Entry 6IGM (electron microscopy, 4.00 A resolution); this record covers chains B and C of the 9 polymer chains in the assembly.

# Chain B
Protein: RuvB-like 2
Source organism: Homo sapiens
Notes: EC 3.6.4.12
UniProt: Q9Y230 (RUVB2_HUMAN); numbering as in UniProt (aligned over 1-463)
Sequence (463 residues; numbered 1 to 463; the number before each row is that of its first residue):
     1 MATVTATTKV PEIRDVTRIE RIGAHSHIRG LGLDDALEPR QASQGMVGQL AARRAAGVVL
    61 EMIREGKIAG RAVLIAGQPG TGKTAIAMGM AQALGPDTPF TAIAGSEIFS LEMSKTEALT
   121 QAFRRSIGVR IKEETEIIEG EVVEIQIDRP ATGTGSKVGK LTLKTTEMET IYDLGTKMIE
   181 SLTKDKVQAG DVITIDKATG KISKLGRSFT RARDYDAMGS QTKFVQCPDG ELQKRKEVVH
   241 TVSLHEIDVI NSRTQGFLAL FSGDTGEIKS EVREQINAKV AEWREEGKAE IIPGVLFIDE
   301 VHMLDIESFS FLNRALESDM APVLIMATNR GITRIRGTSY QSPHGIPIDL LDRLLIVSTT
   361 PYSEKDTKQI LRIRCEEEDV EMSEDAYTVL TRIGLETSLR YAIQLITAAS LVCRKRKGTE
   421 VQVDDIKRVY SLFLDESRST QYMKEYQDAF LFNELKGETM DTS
Unresolved in the structure: 1-15, 151-156, 184-190, 203-225, 450-463
Swiss-Prot annotation at these positions:
  - binding site (ATP): Gly77 to Thr84
  - modified residue: Ala2 (N-acetylalanine), Ser437 (Phosphoserine)
  - cross-link (Glycyl lysine isopeptide (Lys-Gly)): Lys9 (interchain with G-Cter in SUMO2), Lys444 (interchain with G-Cter in SUMO2), Lys456 (interchain with G-Cter in SUMO2)
  - mutagenesis: Lys83 (K83M: No effect on interaction with NOPCHAP1), Asp299 (D299N: Abolishes ATPase activity), Glu300 (E300Q: Reduces ATPase activity. Decreases interaction with NOPCHAP1. No effect on formation of RUVBL1-RUVBL2 heteromeric complex)

# Chain C
Protein: RuvB-like 1
Source organism: Homo sapiens
Notes: EC 3.6.4.12
UniProt: Q9Y265 (RUVB1_HUMAN); residues 1-456 here = UniProt positions 1-456
Sequence (456 residues; numbered 1 to 456; the number before each row is that of its first residue):
     1 MKIEEVKSTT KTQRIASHSH VKGLGLDESG LAKQAASGLV GQENAREACG VIVELIKSKK
    61 MAGRAVLLAG PPGTGKTALA LAIAQELGSK VPFCPMVGSE VYSTEIKKTE VLMENFRRAI
   121 GLRIKETKEV YEGEVTELTP CETENPMGGY GKTISHVIIG LKTAKGTKQL KLDPSIFESL
   181 QKERVEAGDV IYIEANSGAV KRQGRCDTYA TEFDLEAEEY VPLPKGDVHK KKEIIQDVTL
   241 HDLDVANARP QGGQDILSMM GQLMKPKKTE ITDKLRGEIN KVVNKYIDQG IAELVPGVLF
   301 VDEVHMLDIE CFTYLHRALE SSIAPIVIFA SNRGNCVIRG TEDITSPHGI PLDLLDRVMI
   361 IRTMLYTPQE MKQIIKIRAQ TEGINISEEA LNHLGEIGTK TTLRYSVQLL TPANLLAKIN
   421 GKDSIEKEHV EEISELFYDA KSSAKILADQ QDKYMK
Unresolved in the structure: 1-11, 137-156, 179-188, 196-199, 209-223, 252-267, 447-456
Swiss-Prot annotation at these positions:
  - binding site (ATP): Gly70 to Thr77
  - modified residue: Lys453 (N6-acetyllysine)
  - cross-link (Glycyl lysine isopeptide (Lys-Gly)): Lys2 (interchain with G-Cter in SUMO2), Lys225 (interchain with G-Cter in SUMO1), Lys445 (interchain with G-Cter in SUMO2)
  - mutagenesis: Lys76 (K76M: No effect on interaction with NOPCHAP1), Asp302 (D302N: Abolishes ATPase activity; inhibition of MYC- and CTNNB1-mediated transformation), Glu303 (E303Q: Reduces ATPase activity. Decreases interaction with NOPCHAP1. No effect on formation of RUVBL1-RUVBL2 heteromeric complex)

# How chain B and chain C interact
Contacting residue pairs - 96 pairs, chain B then chain C:
  Thr17(B) - Ile287(C)
  Thr17(B) - Leu294(C)
  Arg18(B) - Asn284(C)  hydrogen bond
  Arg18(B) - Ile287(C)
  Arg18(B) - Asp288(C)
  Arg18(B) - Leu294(C)
  Ile19(B) - Asn280(C)
  Ile19(B) - Val283(C)  hydrophobic
  Ile19(B) - Asn284(C)
  Ile19(B) - Leu294(C)  hydrophobic
  Ile19(B) - Ile323(C)  hydrophobic
  Arg21(B) - Lys59(C)
  Arg21(B) - Lys60(C)
  Arg21(B) - Ala62(C)
  Arg21(B) - Pro296(C)
  Arg21(B) - Ser322(C)
  Ile22(B) - Met61(C)
  His25(B) - Glu320(C)  salt bridge
  Pro79(B) - Asp353(C)
  Thr84(B) - Glu320(C)
  Ala102(B) - Arg317(C)
  Ile103(B) - Arg317(C)
  Ala104(B) - Arg317(C)
  Gly105(B) - Glu310(C)
  Ser106(B) - Thr109(C)
  Ser106(B) - Glu310(C)  hydrogen bond (side chain-backbone)
  Ser106(B) - Thr313(C)
  Glu107(B) - Arg317(C)  salt bridge
  Phe109(B) - Thr109(C)
  Phe109(B) - Glu310(C)
  Ser110(B) - Lys107(C)
  Leu111(B) - Ser103(C)
  Leu111(B) - Thr104(C)
  Leu111(B) - Lys107(C)
  Arg125(B) - Thr272(C)
  His245(B) - Asp273(C)
  Leu258(B) - Ile271(C)
  Ala259(B) - Asp273(C)
  Leu260(B) - Ile271(C)
  Leu260(B) - Asp273(C)
  Leu260(B) - Lys274(C)
  Phe261(B) - Asn247(C)
  Phe261(B) - Ala248(C)
  Phe261(B) - Ile271(C)
  Ser262(B) - Ile271(C)
  Glu300(B) - Thr313(C)
  Met303(B) - Ile309(C)  hydrophobic
  Met303(B) - Glu310(C)
  Met303(B) - Thr313(C)
  Asn329(B) - Asp353(C)
  Arg330(B) - Pro351(C)
  Arg334(B) - Thr341(C)
  Arg334(B) - Asp343(C)  salt bridge
  Arg336(B) - Glu310(C)  salt bridge
  Ser398(B) - Asp356(C)  hydrogen bond
  Arg400(B) - Arg357(C)
  Ile403(B) - Arg64(C)  hydrogen bond (backbone-side chain)
  Gln404(B) - Arg64(C)
  Gln404(B) - Arg357(C)
  Gln404(B) - Val358(C)
  Gln404(B) - Met359(C)
  Thr407(B) - Arg64(C)  hydrogen bond
  Ala408(B) - Val51(C)  hydrophobic
  Leu411(B) - Val51(C)
  Leu411(B) - Glu54(C)
  Leu411(B) - Leu55(C)  hydrophobic
  Arg414(B) - Glu54(C)
  Arg414(B) - Ser58(C)
  Arg414(B) - Lys60(C)
  Lys415(B) - Gly50(C)  hydrogen bond (side chain-backbone)
  Lys415(B) - Val51(C)
  Lys415(B) - Glu54(C)
  Leu432(B) - Asn44(C)
  Leu432(B) - Glu47(C)
  Phe433(B) - Ala48(C)  hydrophobic
  Phe433(B) - Met359(C)  hydrophobic
  Phe433(B) - Ile361(C)  hydrophobic
  Leu434(B) - Ile360(C)  hydrogen bond (backbone-backbone)
  Leu434(B) - Arg362(C)
  Asp435(B) - Ile360(C)
  Glu436(B) - Leu352(C)
  Glu436(B) - Leu355(C)
  Glu436(B) - Asp356(C)
  Ser439(B) - Ile360(C)
  Tyr442(B) - Arg362(C)
  Met443(B) - His348(C)  hydrogen bond
  Glu445(B) - Arg362(C)  salt bridge
  Gln447(B) - Gly70(C)
  Gln447(B) - Pro71(C)
  Gln447(B) - Gly334(C)
  Gln447(B) - His348(C)
  Asp448(B) - Arg333(C)  salt bridge
  Asp448(B) - Gly334(C)
  Asp448(B) - Asn335(C)
  Ala449(B) - Arg333(C)
  Ala449(B) - Asn335(C)
Interface residues without a listed pair, chain B (57 interface residues in all): Glu20, Gly23, Ser26, Glu112, Phe257, Val412
Interface residues without a listed pair, chain C (64 interface residues in all): Ile106, Pro250, Thr269, Tyr314, Ala324, Pro325, Asn332, Gly340

# In short
57 residues of chain B face 64 of chain C across their interface, with 8 hydrogen bonds and 6 salt bridges.
Among the polar pairs are His25(B)-Glu320(C), Glu107(B)-Arg317(C) and Arg334(B)-Asp343(C).
Here chain B is RuvB-like 2 and chain C is RuvB-like 1, both from Homo sapiens. Entry 6IGM (Cryo-EM Structure
of Human SRCAP Complex) was determined by electron microscopy.
